PDB entry 8T9G | electron microscopy, 6.20 A resolution (low resolution: residue-level contacts below are approximate; hydrogen-bond / salt-bridge calls are withheld) | chains H and X of the 21 polymer chains in the assembly

== Chain H ==
Molecule: 215-nt DNA strand
Sequence (215 nucleotides; each row starts with the number of its first residue):
     7 ATCGGGAGCT CCGACCGAAT GACATGCATG CATACAGGAT GTATATACCT GACACGTGCC
    67 TGGAGACTAG GGAGTAACCC CCTTGGCGGT TAAAACGCGG GGGACAGCGC GTACGTGCGT
   127 TTAAGCGGTG CTAGAGCTGC CTACGACCAA TGGAGCGGCC TCGGCACCGG GATCCCCCAG
   187 CCGCCGGCAG CGCAGCGCCT GACGGGCACA CAGTC

== Chain X ==
Protein: Histone H4
From: Xenopus laevis
UniProt: P62799 (H4_XENLA); residues 0-102 here correspond to UniProt positions 1-103 (UniProt number = residue number + 1)
Chain sequence (106 residues; numbered 0 to 105; the number before each row is that of its first residue; numbering starts at 0):
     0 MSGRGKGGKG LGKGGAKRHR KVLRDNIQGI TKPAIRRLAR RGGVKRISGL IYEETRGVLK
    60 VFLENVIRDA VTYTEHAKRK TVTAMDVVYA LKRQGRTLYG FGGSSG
Not modelled in the structure: 0-15, 103-105
Differences from the reference sequence: expression tag (103-105)
Swiss-Prot annotation at these positions:
  - DNA-binding region: Lys16 to Lys20
  - modified residue: Ser1 (N-acetylserine), Arg3 (Asymmetric dimethylarginine), Lys5 (N6-(2-hydroxyisobutyryl)lysine), Lys8 (N6-(2-hydroxyisobutyryl)lysine), Lys12 (N6-(2-hydroxyisobutyryl)lysine), Lys16 (N6-(2-hydroxyisobutyryl)lysine), Lys20 (N6,N6,N6-trimethyllysine), Lys31 (N6-(2-hydroxyisobutyryl)lysine), Lys44 (N6-(2-hydroxyisobutyryl)lysine), Ser47 (Phosphoserine), Tyr51 (Phosphotyrosine), Lys59 (N6-(2-hydroxyisobutyryl)lysine), Lys77 (N6-(2-hydroxyisobutyryl)lysine), Lys79 (N6-(2-hydroxyisobutyryl)lysine), Tyr88 (Phosphotyrosine), Lys91 (N6-(2-hydroxyisobutyryl)lysine)
  - cross-link (Glycyl lysine isopeptide (Lys-Gly)): Lys31 (interchain with G-Cter in UFM1), Lys91 (interchain with G-Cter in ubiquitin)

== Interface between chain H and chain X ==
Residue-residue contacts (13; chain H residue first):
  DC120(H) - Arg45(X)
  DC120(H) - Ile46(X)
  DC120(H) - Ser47(X)
  DC120(H) - Gly48(X)
  DG121(H) - Arg35(X)
  DG121(H) - Lys44(X)
  DG121(H) - Arg45(X)
  DG121(H) - Ile46(X)
  DG140(H) - Lys79(X)
  DG140(H) - Thr80(X)
  DA141(H) - Arg78(X)
  DA141(H) - Lys79(X)
  DA141(H) - Thr80(X)
Also at the interface, not in a pair above, chain X (10 interface residues in all): Arg39

== In short ==
Chain H and chain X form an interface of 4 and 10 residues respectively. From UniProt: a DNA-binding region on
chain X.
Chain H is a 215-nt DNA strand and chain X is Histone H4 (Xenopus laevis); the structure, Automethylated PRC2
dimer bound to nucleosome, was determined by electron microscopy together with 8TAS and 8TB9 from the same
study.
